Entry 4OBG (X-ray diffraction, 1.78 A resolution); this record covers chains B and E of the 3 polymer chains in the assembly.

# Chain B
Name: HIV-1 Protease
From: Human immunodeficiency virus type 1
Notes: EC 3.4.23.16
UniProt: P03369 (POL_HV1A2); residues 1-99 here correspond to UniProt positions 491-589 (UniProt number = residue number + 490)
Amino-acid sequence (99 residues; numbered 1 to 99; the number before each row is that of its first residue):
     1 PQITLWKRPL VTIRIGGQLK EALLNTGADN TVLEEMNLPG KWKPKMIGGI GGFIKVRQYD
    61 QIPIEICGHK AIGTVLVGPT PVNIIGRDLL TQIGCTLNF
Construct notes: engineered mutation K7 (Gln497 in P03369), N25 (Asp515 in P03369), N30 (Asp520 in P03369), I64 (Val554 in P03369), D88 (Asn578 in P03369)
Swiss-Prot annotation at these positions:
  - region (Dimerization of protease): P1 to L5, G49 to K55
  - site: F99 (Cleavage)
From the paper describing this entry:
  - mutagenesis - D25N: abolished catalytic activity (citing earlier work)
  - mutagenesis - D30N: decreased binding to NFV (citing earlier work)
  - mutagenesis - D30N/N88D: decreased binding to p1-p6 peptide (chain E)

# Chain E
Name: p1-p6 peptide
UniProt: P03349 (GAG_HV1A2); residues 1-10 here correspond to UniProt positions 446-455 (UniProt number = residue number + 445)
Amino-acid sequence (10 residues; row label = number of the first residue in the row):
     1 RPGNFLQSRP
Swiss-Prot annotation at these positions:
  - site: F5, L6 (Cleavage)

# Interface between chain B and chain E
Residue-residue contacts - 28 pairs, chain B then chain E:
  R8(B) with P2(E), hydrogen bond (side chain-backbone); G3(E); F5(E)
  L23(B) with F5(E), hydrophobic
  N25(B) with F5(E), hydrogen bond (side chain-backbone)
  G27(B) with L6(E); Q7(E), hydrogen bond (backbone-backbone)
  A28(B) with Q7(E)
  D29(B) with Q7(E), hydrogen bond (backbone-backbone); S8(E); R9(E), salt bridge
  N30(B) with Q7(E), hydrogen bond (backbone-side chain); R9(E)
  K45(B) with P10(E)
  M46(B) with P10(E)
  I47(B) with Q7(E); S8(E); P10(E)
  G48(B) with L6(E); Q7(E); S8(E), hydrogen bond (backbone-backbone)
  G49(B) with L6(E)
  I50(B) with N4(E)
  P81(B) with P2(E), hydrophobic; F5(E), hydrophobic
  V82(B) with F5(E), hydrophobic
  I84(B) with F5(E), hydrophobic
  R87(B) with R9(E)
Other interface residues (no listed pair), chain B (19 interface residues in all): V32, L76
The authors on this interface:
  - interface residues, chain B: R8(B), G27(B), D29(B), N30(B), G48(B)

# Summary
Chain B and chain E form an interface of 19 and 9 residues respectively, with 6 hydrogen bonds and 1 salt
bridge. Polar contacts include D29(B)-R9(E), R8(B)-P2(E) and N25(B)-F5(E). The paper reports that D25N of
chain B abolishes catalytic activity; interface residues R8(B), G27(B) and D29(B) among others; 3
substitutions were tested in all.
Here chain B is HIV-1 Protease (Human immunodeficiency virus type 1) and chain E is p1-p6 peptide. Entry 4OBG
(Crystal Structure of Nelfinavir-Resistant, Inactive HIV-1 Protease (D30N/N88D) in Complex with the p1-p6
substrate) was determined by X-ray diffraction (same publication as 4OBD, 4OBF, 4OBH, 4OBJ and 4OBK).
